PDB entry 8AB6 | electron microscopy, 2.00 A resolution | chains P and S of the 20 polymer chains in the assembly

== Chain P ==
Molecule: Cytochrome b-c1 complex subunit Rieske, mitochondrial
Source organism: Yarrowia lipolytica
Notes: EC 7.1.1.8
UniProt: Q6CI02 (Q6CI02_YARLI); residues 1-225 here = UniProt positions 1-225
Chain sequence (225 residues; row label = number of the first residue in the row):
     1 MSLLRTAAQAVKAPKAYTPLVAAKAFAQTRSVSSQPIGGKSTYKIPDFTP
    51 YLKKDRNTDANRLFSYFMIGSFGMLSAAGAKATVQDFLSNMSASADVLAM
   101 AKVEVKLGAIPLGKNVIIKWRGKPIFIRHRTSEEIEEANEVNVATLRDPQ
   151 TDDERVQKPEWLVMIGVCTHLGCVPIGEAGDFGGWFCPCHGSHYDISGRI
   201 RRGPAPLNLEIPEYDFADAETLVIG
Not modelled in the structure: 1-38, 102-225
Small-molecule neighbours:
  - 1,2-diacyl-sn-glycero-3-phosphocholine (PC1): Tyr66, Ile69, Gly73, Ser76, Ala77, Ala80
  - phosphatidylethanolamine (PTY), molecule 1: Ile69, Phe72, Gly73, Ser76
  - phosphatidylethanolamine (PTY), molecule 2: Gly79, Ala80, Lys81, Ala82, Thr83, Val84, Gln85, Asp86

== Chain S ==
Molecule: Cytochrome b-c1 complex subunit 8
Source organism: Yarrowia lipolytica
UniProt: Q6C387 (Q6C387_YARLI); residues 3-95 here correspond to UniProt positions 1-93 (UniProt number = residue number - 2)
Chain sequence (93 residues; each row starts with the number of its first residue):
     3 MGGNGHYMGWWGHMGSPPQKGIAGYTISPFAARPFAGVVHAAIFNTFRRT
    53 KNQALFVILPVSFFYYVWTQASEKNEWLYTKAGRHELAKALAE
Not modelled in the structure: 3-8, 94-95
Small-molecule neighbours: 1,2-diacyl-sn-glycero-3-phosphocholine (PC1): Gln55, Phe58, Val59, Val63

== How chain P and chain S interact ==
Pairs across the interface (23; chain P residue first):
  Thr42(P) with Ala25(S); Tyr27(S), hydrogen bond (backbone-side chain)
  Ile45(P) with Tyr27(S), hydrophobic
  Pro46(P) with Tyr27(S)
  Phe48(P) with Tyr27(S); Thr28(S); Ile29(S), hydrophobic
  Thr49(P) with Arg35(S), hydrogen bond (backbone-side chain)
  Pro50(P) with Arg35(S), hydrogen bond (backbone-side chain); Ala38(S)
  Tyr51(P) with Ala33(S); Ala34(S); Arg35(S), hydrogen bond (backbone-backbone)
  Leu52(P) with Ala33(S); Arg35(S), hydrogen bond (backbone-side chain)
  Lys53(P) with Phe32(S), hydrogen bond (side chain-backbone); Ala33(S), hydrogen bond (backbone-backbone); Ala34(S), hydrogen bond (side chain-backbone); Arg35(S)
  Arg56(P) with Ala33(S)
  Asn61(P) with Phe32(S), hydrogen bond (side chain-backbone)
  Ser65(P) with Phe32(S)
  Tyr66(P) with Phe32(S)
Also at the interface, not in a pair above, chain P (14 interface residues in all): Arg62

== Overview ==
14 residues of chain P face 9 of chain S across their interface, with 9 hydrogen bonds. Polar pairs include
Thr42(P)-Tyr27(S), Thr49(P)-Arg35(S) and Pro50(P)-Arg35(S). Ligands of chain P: phosphatidylethanolamine and
1,2-diacyl-sn-glycero-3-phosphocholine. Bound to chain S: 1,2-diacyl-sn-glycero-3-phosphocholine.
Here chain P is Cytochrome b-c1 complex subunit Rieske, mitochondrial and chain S is Cytochrome b-c1 complex
subunit 8, both from Yarrowia lipolytica. Entry 8AB6 (Complex III2 from Yarrowia lipolytica, combined
datasets, consensus refinement) was determined by electron microscopy, deposited together with 8AB7, 8AB8,
8AB9, 8ABA, 8ABB, 8ABE and 11 further entries.
